6MY5 - chains H and A of the 4 polymer chains in the assembly; structure by X-ray diffraction, 1.73 A resolution.

== Chain H (and A) ==
Name: anti-VEGF-A Fab fragment bH1 heavy chain
Source organism: Homo sapiens
Notes: engineered mutation(s): Y33W,D98F,G99M; chain A of this document is another copy of the same molecule, construct and numbering; everything in this record applies to it too
Reference sequence: V9HW68 (V9HW68_HUMAN); residues 103-219 here correspond to UniProt positions 130-246 (UniProt number = residue number + 27)
Amino-acid sequence (236 residues; row label = number of the first residue in the row; a row labelled like 82A-82C holds insertion residues (82A, then the next letters in order)):
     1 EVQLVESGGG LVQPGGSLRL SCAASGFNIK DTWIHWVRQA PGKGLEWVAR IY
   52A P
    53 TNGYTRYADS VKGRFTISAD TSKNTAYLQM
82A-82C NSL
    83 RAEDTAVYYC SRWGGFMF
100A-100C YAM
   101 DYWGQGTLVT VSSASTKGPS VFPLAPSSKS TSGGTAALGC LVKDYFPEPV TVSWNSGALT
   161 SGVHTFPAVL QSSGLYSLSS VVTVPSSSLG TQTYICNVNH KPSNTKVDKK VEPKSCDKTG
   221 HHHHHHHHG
Unresolved in the structure: 216-229 (chain A: 215-229)
Sequence notes: expression tag (220-229)
Disulfides: Cys-22/Cys-92, Cys-140/Cys-196

== Chain H / chain A interface ==
Residue-residue contacts (29):
  Asp-31(H) / Phe-98(A)
  Thr-32(H) / Phe-98(A)
  Trp-33(H) / Phe-98(A)  hydrogen bond (side chain-backbone)
  Trp-33(H) / Phe-100(A)  hydrophobic
  Tyr-52(H) / Phe-98(A)  hydrogen bond (side chain-backbone)
  Tyr-52(H) / Met-99(A)
  Trp-95(H) / Phe-98(A)  hydrophobic
  Trp-95(H) / Phe-100(A)  hydrophobic
  Gly-96(H) / Phe-98(A)
  Gly-97(H) / Phe-98(A)
  Phe-98(H) / Asp-31(A)
  Phe-98(H) / Thr-32(A)
  Phe-98(H) / Trp-33(A)  hydrogen bond (backbone-side chain)
  Phe-98(H) / Tyr-52(A)  hydrogen bond (backbone-side chain)
  Phe-98(H) / Trp-95(A)  hydrophobic
  Phe-98(H) / Gly-96(A)
  Phe-98(H) / Gly-97(A)
  Phe-98(H) / Phe-98(A)  hydrophobic
  Phe-98(H) / Met-99(A)
  Phe-98(H) / Phe-100(A)
  Met-99(H) / Tyr-52(A)
  Met-99(H) / Phe-98(A)
  Phe-100(H) / Trp-33(A)  hydrophobic
  Phe-100(H) / Trp-95(A)  hydrophobic
  Phe-100(H) / Phe-98(A)
  Phe-100(H) / Phe-100(A)  hydrophobic
  Phe-100(H) / Tyr-100A(A)
  Tyr-100A(H) / Phe-100(A)
  Tyr-100A(H) / Tyr-100A(A)  hydrogen bond

== Overview ==
The chain H/chain A interface involves 11 residues from each chain, with 5 hydrogen bonds. Polar contacts
include Trp-33(H)/Phe-98(A), Tyr-52(H)/Phe-98(A) and Tyr-100A(H)/Tyr-100A(A).
Chain H and chain A are both anti-VEGF-A Fab fragment bH1 heavy chain (Homo sapiens); the structure, Crystal
structure of the dimeric bH1-Fab variant [HC-Y33W,HC-D98F,HC-G99M,LC-S30bR], was determined by X-ray
diffraction together with 6MXR, 6MXS and 6MY4 from the same study.
